7TQN - chain A; structure by X-ray diffraction, 1.80 A resolution.

[Chain A]
Molecule: Three-prime repair exonuclease 1
Source organism: Homo sapiens
Notes: EC 3.1.11.2
UniProt: Q9NSU2 (TREX1_HUMAN); residue numbers follow UniProt; this construct covers 1-242
Amino-acid sequence (243 residues; each row starts with the number of its first residue; numbering starts at 0):
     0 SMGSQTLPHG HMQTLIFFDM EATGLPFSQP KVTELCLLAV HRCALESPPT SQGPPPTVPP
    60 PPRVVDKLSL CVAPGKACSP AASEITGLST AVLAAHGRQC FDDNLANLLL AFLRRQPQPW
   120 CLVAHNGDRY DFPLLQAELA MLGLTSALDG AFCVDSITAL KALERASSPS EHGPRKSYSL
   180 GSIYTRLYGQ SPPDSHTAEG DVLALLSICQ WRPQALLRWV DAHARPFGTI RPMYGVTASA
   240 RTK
Unresolved in the structure: 0-4, 47-54, 166-174, 237-242
Construct notes: expression tag (0); engineered mutation Thr5 (Ala in Q9NSU2), His8 (Pro in Q9NSU2), His10 (Pro in Q9NSU2)
UniProt features mapped onto this chain:
  - active site: His195 (Proton donor/acceptor)
  - binding site (Mg(2+)): Asp18, Glu20, Asp200
  - binding site (substrate): Glu20, Ala21, Tyr129, Asp200
  - modified residue (Phosphoserine): Ser78, Ser167
  - natural variant: Asp18 (D18N: In CHBL1 and AGS1), Arg114 (R114H: In AGS1 and SLE), Val122 (V122A: In AGS1), Ala158 (A158V: In SLE), Glu198 (E198K: In AGS1), Asp200 (D200DD: In AGS1; D200H: In AGS1 and SLE; D200N: In AGS1), Val201 (V201D: In AGS1), Gly227 (G227S: In SLE), Arg240 (R240S: In SLE)
  - mutagenesis: Lys30 (K30R: Reduces ubiquitination), Lys66 (K66R: No effect on ubiquitination), Lys75 (K75R: Reduces ubiquitination), Lys160 (K160R: Reduces ubiquitination), Lys175 (K175R: Reduces ubiquitination), Lys242 (K242R: Reduces ubiquitination)
What the authors report for this chain:
  - mutagenesis - F17L/M19L (Tm 57.0 degC): increased stability
  - mutagenesis - F17L/M19L: decreased catalytic activity
  - contacts within the chain: Lys66-Glu198 (hydrogen bond)
  - disease-associated variants - D18H, D18N, R97H, R114H, H195Q, H195Y, D200H, D200N (proposed by the authors, not directly observed)
  - catalytic residues: Asp18, His195, Asp200 (citing earlier work)
  - disease-associated variants - E198K: decreased binding to cGAS-DNA condensates (citing earlier work)
  - disease-associated variants - R128H: decreased binding to DNA
  - disease-associated variants - K160R: increased binding to DNA
  - disease-associated variants - T13N (4-8 degC), T32R (4-8 degC), R185C (4-8 degC), D220G (4-8 degC): decreased stability
  - disease-associated variants - L92Q: unchanged stability

[Overview]
Curated annotation (UniProt) lists active-site residue His195, 3 Mg2+-binding residues, 4 substrate-binding
residues and 6 mutagenesis sites. The paper reports catalytic residues Asp18, His195 and Asp200; T13N, T32R
and R185C, among others, reduce stability; 9 substitutions were tested in all.
Chain A is Three-prime repair exonuclease 1 (Homo sapiens); the structure, Structure of human TREX1, was
determined by X-ray diffraction, deposited together with 7TQO, 7TQP and 7TQQ.
